PDB entry 9EFK | electron microscopy, 1.90 A resolution | chains D and Z of the 48 polymer chains in the assembly

[Chain D]
Protein: orf12
Organism: Legionella pneumophila
UniProtKB: A0A140AYN0 (A0A140AYN0_LEGPN); numbering as in UniProt (aligned over 1-554)
Amino-acid sequence (554 residues; each row starts with the number of its first residue):
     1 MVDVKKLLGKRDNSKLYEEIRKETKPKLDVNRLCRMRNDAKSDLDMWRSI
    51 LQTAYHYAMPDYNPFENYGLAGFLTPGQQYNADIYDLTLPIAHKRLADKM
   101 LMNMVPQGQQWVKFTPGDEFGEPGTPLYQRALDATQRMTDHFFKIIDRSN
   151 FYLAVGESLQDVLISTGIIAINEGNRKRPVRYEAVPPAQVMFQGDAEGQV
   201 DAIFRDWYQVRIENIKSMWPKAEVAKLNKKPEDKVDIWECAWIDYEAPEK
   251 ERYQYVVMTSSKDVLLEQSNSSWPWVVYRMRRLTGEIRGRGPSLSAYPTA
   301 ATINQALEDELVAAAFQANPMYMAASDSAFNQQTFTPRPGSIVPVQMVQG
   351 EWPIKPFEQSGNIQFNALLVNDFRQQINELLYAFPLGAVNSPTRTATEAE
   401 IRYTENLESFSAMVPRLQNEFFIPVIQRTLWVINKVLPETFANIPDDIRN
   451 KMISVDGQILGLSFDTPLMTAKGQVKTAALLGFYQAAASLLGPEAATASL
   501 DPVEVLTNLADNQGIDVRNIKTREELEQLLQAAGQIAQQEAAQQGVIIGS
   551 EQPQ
Unresolved in the structure: 1-29, 549-554

[Chain Z]
Protein: orf17
Organism: Legionella pneumophila
UniProtKB: A0A140AYN5 (A0A140AYN5_LEGPN); residue numbers follow UniProt; this construct covers 1-201
Amino-acid sequence (201 residues; row label = number of the first residue in the row):
     1 MIELTSAPTTKIEIISAAISMVGKQQTVNTIDGGGALAIDAEKLYDTLVS
    51 AELGSNRWRFAQAFQQISIITTLNPTFDGWLYECQIPADCIMVQYLYPNI
   101 QYIVFGDKILTKSNQTFTLIYSRNVPVSKWPPPFSLYIVYHLASMLGISV
   151 TNSDRMLARISQGMEMWESRALFADAQSSVTLPFRHNPYVDVRYRYKTRG
   201 Y
Unresolved in the structure: 194-201

[Chain D / chain Z interface]
Residue-residue contacts - 41 pairs, chain D then chain Z:
  A325(D) - L172(Z)
  A325(D) - F173(Z)  hydrogen bond (backbone-backbone)
  S326(D) - R57(Z)
  S326(D) - L172(Z)
  S326(D) - A176(Z)
  D327(D) - R57(Z)  salt bridge
  D327(D) - R59(Z)  salt bridge
  D327(D) - A176(Z)
  D327(D) - T181(Z)
  S328(D) - N56(Z)  hydrogen bond
  S328(D) - R57(Z)
  F330(D) - F184(Z)  hydrophobic
  N331(D) - Q94(Z)  hydrogen bond (side chain-backbone)
  Q332(D) - L182(Z)
  Q332(D) - P183(Z)
  Q332(D) - F184(Z)
  Q332(D) - R185(Z)  hydrogen bond (backbone-backbone)
  Q333(D) - Y95(Z)
  Q333(D) - N99(Z)
  Q333(D) - L182(Z)
  Q333(D) - R185(Z)
  Q333(D) - H186(Z)
  T334(D) - Q94(Z)
  T334(D) - Y102(Z)
  F335(D) - F184(Z)  hydrophobic
  F335(D) - H186(Z)  hydrogen bond (backbone-side chain)
  P337(D) - H186(Z)
  P337(D) - P188(Z)
  R338(D) - P188(Z)
  Q346(D) - N56(Z)  hydrogen bond
  Q349(D) - N56(Z)
  Q349(D) - S169(Z)  hydrogen bond (backbone-side chain)
  Q349(D) - L172(Z)
  G350(D) - E165(Z)
  G350(D) - E168(Z)
  G350(D) - S169(Z)
  E351(D) - Q162(Z)
  E351(D) - E165(Z)
  E351(D) - M166(Z)
  E351(D) - S169(Z)  hydrogen bond (backbone-side chain)
  W352(D) - S169(Z)
Also at the interface, not in a pair above, chain Z (24 interface residues in all): S55, Y189

[Overview]
Chain D and chain Z form an interface of 17 and 24 residues respectively, with 8 hydrogen bonds and 2 salt
bridges. Polar contacts include D327(D)-R57(Z), D327(D)-R59(Z) and S328(D)-N56(Z).
Here chain D is orf12 and chain Z is orf17, both from Legionella pneumophila. Entry 9EFK (Cryo-EM structure of
the portal-tail complex of LME-1 phage) was determined by electron microscopy.
